PDB entry 1K3Q | solution NMR | chains A and B

# Chain A
Name: Protein Kinase SPK1
From: Saccharomyces cerevisiae
Notes: EC 2.7.1.-; fragment: N-terminal FHA domain (FHA1)
UniProtKB: P22216 (RAD53_YEAST); numbering as in UniProt (aligned over 14-164)
Chain sequence (151 residues; each row starts with the number of its first residue):
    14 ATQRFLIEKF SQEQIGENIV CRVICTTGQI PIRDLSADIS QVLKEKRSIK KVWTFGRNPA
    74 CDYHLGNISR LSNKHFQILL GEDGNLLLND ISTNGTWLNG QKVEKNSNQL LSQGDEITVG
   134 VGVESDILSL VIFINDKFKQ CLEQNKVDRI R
Swiss-Prot annotation at these positions:
  - modified residue: Ser24 (Phosphoserine)
Reported in the primary citation:
  - specificity-determining residues: Ser82 (proposed by the authors, not directly observed)
  - specificity-determining residues: Arg83, Ser85, Thr106
  - contacts within the chain: His88-Gly108 (hydrogen bond)

# Chain B
Name: DNA repair protein Rad9
UniProtKB: P14737 (RAD9_YEAST); residues 165-177 here correspond to UniProt positions 188-200 (UniProt number = residue number + 23)
Chain sequence (13 residues; each row starts with the number of its first residue):
   165 SLEVTEADAT FVQ
Differences from the reference sequence: modified residue (169)
Modified residues: Thr169 (phosphothreonine; TPO)

# How chain A and chain B interact
Pairs across the interface (15; chain A residue first):
  Arg70(A) - Thr169(B)
  Ser82(A) - Thr169(B)
  Ser82(A) - Glu170(B)
  Arg83(A) - Thr169(B)
  Arg83(A) - Glu170(B)
  Arg83(A) - Ala171(B)
  Arg83(A) - Asp172(B)
  Leu84(A) - Thr169(B)
  Ser85(A) - Thr169(B)
  Asn86(A) - Thr169(B)
  Thr106(A) - Thr169(B)
  Thr106(A) - Ala171(B)
  Asn107(A) - Glu170(B)
  Asn107(A) - Asp172(B)
  Val134(A) - Asp172(B)
From the paper, about this interface:
  - interface residues, chain A: Arg70(A), Ser82(A), Arg83(A), Ser85(A), Asn86(A), Thr106(A), Asn107(A)

# In short
The interface between chain A and chain B involves 9 residues on one side and 4 on the other. The paper
reports interface residues Arg70(A), Ser82(A) and Arg83(A) among others; specificity determinants Ser82(A),
Arg83(A) and Ser85(A) among others.
Here chain A is Protein Kinase SPK1 (Saccharomyces cerevisiae) and chain B is DNA repair protein Rad9. Entry
1K3Q (NMR structure of the FHA1 Domain of Rad53 in Complex with a Rad9-derived Phosphothreonine (at T192) ...)
was determined by solution NMR together with 1J4P, 1J4Q and 1K3N from the same study.
